PDB entry 9UXD | electron microscopy, 3.03 A resolution | chains E and K of the 9 polymer chains in the assembly

Chain E (and K):
Name: Antibody KXD355, light chain
Source organism: Homo sapiens
Notes: antibody fragment or engineered binder; chain K of this document is another copy of the same molecule, construct and numbering; everything in this record applies to it too
Sequence (211 residues; row label = number of the first residue in the row):
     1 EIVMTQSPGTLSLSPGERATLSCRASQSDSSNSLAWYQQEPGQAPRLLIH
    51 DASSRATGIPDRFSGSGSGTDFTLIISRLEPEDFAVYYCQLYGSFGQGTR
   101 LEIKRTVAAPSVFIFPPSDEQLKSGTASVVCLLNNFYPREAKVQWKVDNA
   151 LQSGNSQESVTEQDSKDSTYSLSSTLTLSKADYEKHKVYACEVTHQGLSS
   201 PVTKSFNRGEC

Chain E / chain K interface:
Pairs across the interface (13; chain E residue first):
  Glu-1(E) with Ser-68(K); Thr-70(K); Asp-71(K)
  Ile-2(E) with Thr-70(K)
  Ser-26(E) with Arg-24(K); Thr-70(K)
  Gln-27(E) with Arg-24(K); Ser-28(K); Thr-70(K), hydrogen bond
  Gln-152(E) with Leu-198(K), hydrogen bond (side chain-backbone); Ser-199(K), hydrogen bond (side chain-backbone); Ser-200(K); Pro-201(K)
Also at the interface, not in a pair above, chain E (6 interface residues in all): Gly-154
Also at the interface, not in a pair above, chain K (12 interface residues in all): Ser-26, Gln-27, Gln-196

Overview:
6 residues of chain E face 12 of chain K across their interface, with 3 hydrogen bonds. Among the polar pairs
are Gln-27(E)/Thr-70(K), Gln-152(E)/Leu-198(K) and Gln-152(E)/Ser-199(K).
Chain E and chain K are both Antibody KXD355, light chain (Homo sapiens); the structure, SARS-CoV2 Spike
protein with Fab fragment antibody KXD355,state1, was determined by electron microscopy (same publication as
9UXE).
